Entry 3CHR (X-ray diffraction, 2.20 A resolution); this record covers chain A.

Chain A:
Protein: Leukotriene A-4 hydrolase
Organism: Homo sapiens
Notes: EC 3.3.2.6
Reference sequence: P09960 (LKHA4_HUMAN); residues 1-610 here correspond to UniProt positions 2-611 (UniProt number = residue number + 1)
Sequence (610 residues; row label = number of the first residue in the row):
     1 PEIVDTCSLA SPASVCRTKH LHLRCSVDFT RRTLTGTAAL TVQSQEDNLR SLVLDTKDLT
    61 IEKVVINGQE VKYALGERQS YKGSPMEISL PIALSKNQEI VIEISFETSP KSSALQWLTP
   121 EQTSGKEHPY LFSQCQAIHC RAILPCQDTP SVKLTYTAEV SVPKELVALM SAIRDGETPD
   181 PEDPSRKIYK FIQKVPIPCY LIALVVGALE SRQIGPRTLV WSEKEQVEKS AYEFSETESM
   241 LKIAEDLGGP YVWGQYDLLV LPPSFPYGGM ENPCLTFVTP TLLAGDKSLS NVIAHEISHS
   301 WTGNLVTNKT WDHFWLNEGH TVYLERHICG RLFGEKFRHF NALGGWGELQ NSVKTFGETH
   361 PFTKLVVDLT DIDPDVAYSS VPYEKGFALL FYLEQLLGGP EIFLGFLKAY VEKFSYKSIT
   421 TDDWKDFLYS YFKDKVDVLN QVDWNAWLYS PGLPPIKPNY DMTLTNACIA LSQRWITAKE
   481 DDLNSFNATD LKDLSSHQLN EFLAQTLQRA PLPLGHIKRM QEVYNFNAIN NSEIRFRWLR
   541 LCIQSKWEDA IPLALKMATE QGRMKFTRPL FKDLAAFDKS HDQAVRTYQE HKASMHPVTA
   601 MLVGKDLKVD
Bound ions: Zn2+: His295, His299, Glu318; ytterbium (III) ion near Asp426 (its only coordinating residue here)
Residues lining bound ligands: 4BS (4-amino-N-[4-(benzyloxy)phenyl]butanamide): Gln134, Gln136, Ala137, Tyr267, Gly269, Met270, Glu271, His299, Trp311, Phe314, Glu318, Val367, Leu369, Pro374, Asp375, Ala377, Tyr378, Ser379, Pro382, Tyr383
Curated features (UniProtKB/Swiss-Prot):
  - active site: Glu296 (Proton acceptor), Tyr383 (Proton donor)
  - binding site (a peptide): Gln134 to Gln136, Pro266 to Glu271, Arg563 to Lys565
  - binding site (Zn(2+)): His295, His299, Glu318
  - site: Glu271 (Pro-Gly-Pro binding), Asp375 (Essential for epoxide hydrolase activity, but not for aminopeptidase activity), Tyr378 (Covalently modified during suicide inhibition by leukotrienes), Gly562 (Pro-Gly-Pro binding)
  - modified residue: Lys72 (N6-acetyllysine), Lys336 (N6-acetyllysine), Lys413 (N6-acetyllysine), Ser415 (Phosphoserine), Lys572 (N6-acetyllysine)

In short:
Bound to chain A: compound 4BS. His295, His299 and Glu318 form the Zn2+ site. UniProt lists active-site
residues Glu296 and Tyr383, 12 peptide-binding residues and 3 Zn2+-binding residues.
Chain A is Leukotriene A-4 hydrolase (Homo sapiens); the structure, Crystal structure of leukotriene A4
hydrolase in complex with 4-amino-N-[4-(phenylmethoxy)phenyl]-butanamide, was determined by X-ray diffraction
together with 3CHO, 3CHP, 3CHQ and 3CHS from the same study.
